PDB entry 5U6O | electron microscopy, 3.50 A resolution | chains A and C of the 4 polymer chains in the assembly

== Chain A (and C) ==
Protein: Potassium/sodium hyperpolarization-activated cyclic nucleotide-gated channel 1
From: Homo sapiens
Notes: chain C of this document is another copy of the same molecule, construct and numbering; everything in this record applies to it too
UniProtKB: O60741 (HCN1_HUMAN); the construct lacks a stretch of the UniProt sequence, so the offset changes along the chain: 1-635 = UniProt 1-635; 636-660 = UniProt 866-890
Chain sequence (660 residues; each row starts with the number of its first residue):
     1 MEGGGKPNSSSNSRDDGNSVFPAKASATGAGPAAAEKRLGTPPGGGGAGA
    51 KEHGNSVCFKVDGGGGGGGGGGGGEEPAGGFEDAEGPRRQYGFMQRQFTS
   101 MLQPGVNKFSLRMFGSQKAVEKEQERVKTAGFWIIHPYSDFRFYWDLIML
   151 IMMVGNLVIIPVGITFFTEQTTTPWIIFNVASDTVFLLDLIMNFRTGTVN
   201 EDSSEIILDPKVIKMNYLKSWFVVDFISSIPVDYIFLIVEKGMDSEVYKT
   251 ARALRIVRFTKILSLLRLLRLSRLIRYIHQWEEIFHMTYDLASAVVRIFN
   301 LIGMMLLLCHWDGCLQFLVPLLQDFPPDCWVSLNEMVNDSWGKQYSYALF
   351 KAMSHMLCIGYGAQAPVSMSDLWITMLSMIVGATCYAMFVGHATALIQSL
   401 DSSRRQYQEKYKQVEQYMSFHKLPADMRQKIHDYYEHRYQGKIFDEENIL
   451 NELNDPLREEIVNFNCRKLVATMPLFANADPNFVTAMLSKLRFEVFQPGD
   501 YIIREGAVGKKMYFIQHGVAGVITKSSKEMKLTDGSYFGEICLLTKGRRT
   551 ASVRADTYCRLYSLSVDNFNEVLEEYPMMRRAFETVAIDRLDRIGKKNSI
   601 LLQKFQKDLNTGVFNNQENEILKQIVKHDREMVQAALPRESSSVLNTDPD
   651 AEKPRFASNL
Not modelled in the structure: 1-93, 201-202, 243-251, 587-660
UniProt features mapped onto this chain:
  - motif: C358 to G362 (Selectivity filter)
  - binding site (3',5'-cyclic AMP): G539, E540, C542, R549, T550, R590, R593
  - glycosylation: N338 (N-linked (GlcNAc...) asparagine)
Reported in the primary citation:
  - self-association interface (contacts with another copy of this molecule); pairs are residue here / residue on that copy: R297-D401 (salt bridge)

== How chain A and chain C interact ==
Pairs across the interface (4):
  M113(A) with K422(C), hydrogen bond (backbone-side chain)
  S203(A) with R428(C)
  K422(A) with M113(C), hydrogen bond (side chain-backbone)
  R428(A) with S203(C)
Other interface residues (no listed pair), chain A (5 interface residues in all): F114
Other interface residues (no listed pair), chain C (5 interface residues in all): F114

== Overview ==
The chain A/chain C interface involves 5 residues from each chain; the contacts include 2 hydrogen bonds. The
hydrogen-bonded pair is M113(A)-K422(C). From UniProt: 7 residues binding 3',5'-cyclic AMP on chain A. The
paper reports a self-association interface involving R297(A).
Chain A and chain C are both Potassium/sodium hyperpolarization-activated cyclic nucleotide-gated channel 1
(Homo sapiens); the structure, Structure of the human HCN1 hyperpolarization-activated cyclic nucleotide-gated
ion channel, was determined by electron microscopy together with 5U6P from the same study.
